Entry 4HM1 (X-ray diffraction, 1.50 A resolution); this record covers chains A and B.

== Chain A ==
Protein: Naphthalene 1,2-dioxygenase subunit alpha
Organism: Pseudomonas sp. C18
Notes: EC 1.14.12.12
UniProt: P0A111 (NDOB_PSEU8); residues 1-449 here = UniProt positions 1-449
Chain sequence (449 residues; row label = number of the first residue in the row):
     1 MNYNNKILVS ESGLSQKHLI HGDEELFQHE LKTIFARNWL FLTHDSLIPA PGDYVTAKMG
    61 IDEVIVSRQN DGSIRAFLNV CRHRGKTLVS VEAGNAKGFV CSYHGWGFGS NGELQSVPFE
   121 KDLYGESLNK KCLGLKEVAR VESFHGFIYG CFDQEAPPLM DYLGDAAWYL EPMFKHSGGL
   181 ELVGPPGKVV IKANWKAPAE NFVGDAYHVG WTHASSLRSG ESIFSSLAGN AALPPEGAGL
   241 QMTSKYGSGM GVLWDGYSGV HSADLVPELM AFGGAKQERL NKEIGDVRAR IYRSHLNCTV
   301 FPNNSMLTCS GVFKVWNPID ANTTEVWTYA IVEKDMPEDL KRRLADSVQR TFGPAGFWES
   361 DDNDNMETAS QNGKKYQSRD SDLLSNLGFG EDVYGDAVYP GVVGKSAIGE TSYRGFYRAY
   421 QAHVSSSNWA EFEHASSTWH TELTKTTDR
Not modelled in the structure: 447-449
Curated features (UniProtKB/Swiss-Prot):
  - binding site ([2Fe-2S] cluster): Cys81, His83, Cys101, His104
  - binding site (Fe cation): His208, His213, Asp362
  - mutagenesis: Phe352 (F352V: Changes the regioselectivity of the product for naphthalene, phenanthrene and biphenyl)
Bound ions: 2Fe-2S cluster Fe: Cys81, His83, Cys101, His104; Fe ion: His208, His213, Asp362
Residues lining bound ligands:
  - 2,3-dihydro-1H-inden-1-one (1ON): Asn201, Phe202, Asp205, Ala206, His208, Val209, His213, Phe224, Leu253, Val260, His295, Asn297, Leu307, Phe352, Trp358
  - 2Fe-2S cluster (FES): Cys81, His83, Arg84, Gly85, Lys86, Cys101, Tyr103, His104, Gly105, Trp106

== Chain B ==
Protein: Naphthalene 1,2-dioxygenase subunit beta
Organism: Pseudomonas sp. C18
Notes: EC 1.14.12.12
UniProt: P0A113 (NDOC_PSEU8); residues 0-193 here correspond to UniProt positions 1-194 (UniProt number = residue number + 1)
Chain sequence (194 residues; each row starts with the number of its first residue; numbering starts at 0):
     0 MMINIQEDKL VSAHDAEEIL RFFNCHDSAL QQEATTLLTQ EAHLLDIQAY RAWLEHCVGS
    60 EVQYQVISRE LRAASERRYK LNEAMNVYNE NFQQLKVRVE HQLDPQNWGN SPKLRFTRFI
   120 TNVQAAMDVN DKELLHIRSN VILHRARRGN QVDVFYAARE DKWKRGEGGV RKLVQRFVDY
   180 PERILQTHNL MVFL
Not modelled in the structure: 0-1
Disulfides: Cys24 forms a disulfide with the same residue of a neighbouring copy of this chain

== How chain A and chain B interact ==
Residue-residue contacts (86; chain A residue first):
  Ser46(A) with Leu80(B)
  Leu47(A) with Tyr78(B), hydrogen bond (backbone-side chain); Leu80(B)
  Asp53(A) with Tyr78(B)
  Val91(A) with Leu70(B); Arg71(B); Ala72(B)
  Glu92(A) with Glu69(B); Leu70(B), hydrogen bond (side chain-backbone); Arg182(B), salt bridge
  Ala93(A) with Glu69(B); Leu70(B); Arg71(B); Tyr78(B), hydrophobic
  Gly94(A) with Glu75(B); Tyr78(B)
  Asn95(A) with Glu75(B), hydrogen bond (backbone-side chain); Arg76(B), hydrogen bond (backbone-side chain); Arg77(B), hydrogen bond; Tyr78(B)
  Val183(A) with Asn81(B)
  Gly184(A) with Asn81(B)
  Pro185(A) with Glu69(B); Asn81(B); Glu82(B); Ala83(B); Met84(B); Arg182(B)
  Pro186(A) with Arg182(B), hydrogen bond (backbone-side chain)
  Gly187(A) with Met84(B)
  Lys188(A) with Arg182(B); Ile183(B); Leu184(B), hydrogen bond (backbone-backbone)
  Val189(A) with Leu184(B), hydrophobic; His187(B); Asn188(B)
  Val190(A) with Ile183(B), hydrophobic; Leu184(B), hydrogen bond (backbone-backbone); Gln185(B); His187(B)
  Ile191(A) with His187(B)
  Lys192(A) with His187(B)
  Trp211(A) with Trp107(B), hydrogen bond (backbone-side chain)
  Ala214(A) with Gln105(B)
  Ser215(A) with His100(B), hydrogen bond; Asp103(B); Asn106(B)
  Ser216(A) with His100(B), hydrogen bond
  Arg218(A) with Asp103(B), salt bridge; Gln105(B), hydrogen bond
  Ser219(A) with Val96(B); Glu99(B); His100(B), hydrogen bond (side chain-backbone)
  Gly229(A) with Gln105(B)
  Asp264(A) with Gln93(B), hydrogen bond
  Glu325(A) with Ile183(B)
  Asp346(A) with Asn85(B), hydrogen bond; Asn88(B), hydrogen bond
  Gln349(A) with Met84(B); Asn85(B)
  Arg350(A) with Asn88(B), hydrogen bond (side chain-backbone); Glu89(B), salt bridge; Gln93(B), hydrogen bond; Arg97(B), hydrogen bond (backbone-side chain)
  Pro354(A) with Met84(B); Leu184(B), hydrophobic; Asn188(B); Leu189(B), hydrogen bond (backbone-backbone)
  Ala355(A) with Val86(B), hydrophobic; Tyr87(B), hydrophobic; Arg97(B), hydrogen bond (backbone-side chain); Leu189(B); Met190(B)
  Gly356(A) with Met190(B)
  Phe357(A) with Val96(B), hydrophobic; His100(B); Met190(B), hydrophobic
  Ser360(A) with His100(B); Met190(B)
  Asp361(A) with His100(B), salt bridge
  Asn363(A) with His187(B); Asn188(B), hydrogen bond
  Asp364(A) with Gly108(B); Arg146(B), salt bridge; Arg147(B), salt bridge
  Glu367(A) with His187(B), salt bridge
Interface residues without a listed pair, chain A (43 interface residues in all): Pro49, Val55, Thr212, Gly220
Interface residues without a listed pair, chain B (39 interface residues in all): Ser67

== Overview ==
43 residues of chain A and 39 residues of chain B are in contact, with 22 hydrogen bonds and 7 salt bridges.
Among the polar pairs are Glu92(A)-Arg182(B), Arg218(A)-Asp103(B) and Arg350(A)-Glu89(B). Chain A binds 2Fe-2S
cluster and 2,3-dihydro-1H-inden-1-one.
Chain A is Naphthalene 1,2-dioxygenase subunit alpha and chain B is Naphthalene 1,2-dioxygenase subunit beta,
both from Pseudomonas sp. C18; the structure, Naphthalene 1,2-Dioxygenase bound to 1-indanone, was determined
by X-ray diffraction.
